PDB entry 7AHD | electron microscopy, 3.40 A resolution | chains C and B of the 4 polymer chains in the assembly

# Chain C
Molecule: ABC-type proline/glycine betaine transport system ATPase component
From: Lactococcus lactis subsp. lactis
UniProtKB: A0A0R2NIU5 (A0A0R2NIU5_LACLL); residues 3-408 here = UniProt positions 3-408
Sequence (408 residues; row label = number of the first residue in the row):
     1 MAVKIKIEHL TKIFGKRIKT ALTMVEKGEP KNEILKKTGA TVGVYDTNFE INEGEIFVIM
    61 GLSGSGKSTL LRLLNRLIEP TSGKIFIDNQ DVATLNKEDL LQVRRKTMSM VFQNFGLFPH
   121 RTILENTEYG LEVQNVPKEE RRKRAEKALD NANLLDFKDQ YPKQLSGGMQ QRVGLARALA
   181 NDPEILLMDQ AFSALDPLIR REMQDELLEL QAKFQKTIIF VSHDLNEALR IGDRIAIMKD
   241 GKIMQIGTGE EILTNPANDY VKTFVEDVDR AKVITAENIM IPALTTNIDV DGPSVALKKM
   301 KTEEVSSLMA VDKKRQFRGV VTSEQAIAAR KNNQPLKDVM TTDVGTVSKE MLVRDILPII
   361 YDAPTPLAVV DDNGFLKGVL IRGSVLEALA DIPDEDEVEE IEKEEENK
Not modelled in the structure: 1-2, 263-408
Sequence notes: initiating methionine (1); expression tag (2); engineered mutation Gln-190 (Glu in A0A0R2NIU5)
Ligand contacts:
  - ATP (adenosine-5'-triphosphate), molecule 1: Phe-14, Lys-31, Thr-41, Gly-43, Leu-62, Ser-63, Gly-64, Ser-65, Gly-66, Lys-67, Ser-68, Thr-69, Arg-72, Gln-113, Gln-190, His-223
  - ATP, molecule 2: Phe-157, Gln-160, Lys-163, Gln-164, Leu-165, Ser-166, Gly-167, Gly-168, Met-169, Ala-194
From the paper describing this entry:
  - mutagenesis - E190Q: abolished catalytic activity on ATP

# Chain B
Molecule: ABC transporter permease subunit
From: Lactococcus lactis subsp. lactis
UniProtKB: A0A0V8ETW8 (A0A0V8ETW8_LACLL); residue numbers follow UniProt; this construct covers 1-573
Sequence (585 residues; numbered 1 to 585; the number before each row is that of its first residue):
     1 MIDLAIGQVP IANWVSSATD WITSTFSSGF DVIQKSGTVL MNGITGALTA VPFWLMIAVV
    61 TILAILVSGK KIAFPLFTFI GLSLIANQGL WSDLMSTITL VLLSSLLSII IGVPLGIWMA
   121 KSDLVAKIVQ PILDFMQTMP GFVYLIPAVA FFGIGVVPGV FASVIFALPP TVRMTNLGIR
   181 QVSTELVEAA DSFGSTARQK LFKLEFPLAK GTIMAGVNQT IMLALSMVVI ASMIGAPGLG
   241 RGVLAAVQSA DIGKGFVSGI SLVILAIIID RFTQKLNVSP LEKQGNPTVK KWKRGIALVS
   301 LLALIIGAFS GMSFGKTASD KKVDLVYMNW DSEVASINVL TQAMKEHGFD VKTTALDNAV
   361 AWQTVANGQA DGMVSAWLPN THKTQWQKYG KSVDLLGPNL KGAKVGFVVP SYMNVNSIED
   421 LTNQANKTIT GIEPGAGVMA ASEKTLNSYD NLKDWKLVPS SSGAMTVALG EAIKQHKDIV
   481 ITGWSPHWMF NKYDLKYLAD PKGTMGTSEN INTIVRKGLK KENPEAYKVL DKFNWTTKDM
   541 EAVMLDIQNG KTPEEAAKNW IKDHQKEVDK WFKGSIEGRH HHHHH
Not modelled in the structure: 1-6, 279-288, 311-585
Sequence notes: expression tag (574-585)
Ligand contacts: trimethyl glycine (BET): Phe-166, Ser-226, Met-227, Val-229, Ile-230

# Chain C / chain B interface
Contacting residue pairs - 35 pairs, chain C then chain B:
  Arg-72(C) / Glu-188(B)  salt bridge
  Asn-75(C) / Ser-192(B)  hydrogen bond
  Leu-77(C) / Glu-188(B)
  Leu-77(C) / Asp-191(B)
  Leu-77(C) / Ser-192(B)
  Leu-101(C) / Gly-194(B)
  Leu-101(C) / Thr-196(B)
  Arg-104(C) / Asp-191(B)
  Arg-104(C) / Ser-192(B)
  Arg-104(C) / Gly-194(B)
  Arg-105(C) / Phe-193(B)
  Arg-105(C) / Gly-194(B)  hydrogen bond (side chain-backbone)
  Arg-105(C) / Gln-199(B)
  Met-110(C) / Ser-192(B)
  Met-110(C) / Phe-193(B)
  Phe-112(C) / Glu-185(B)
  Phe-112(C) / Ala-189(B)  hydrophobic
  Phe-112(C) / Ser-192(B)
  Asn-114(C) / Glu-185(B)  hydrogen bond
  Gly-116(C) / Glu-185(B)
  Gly-116(C) / Ala-189(B)
  Leu-117(C) / Leu-186(B)
  Phe-118(C) / Leu-186(B)
  Phe-118(C) / Leu-204(B)  hydrophobic
  His-120(C) / Lys-203(B)  hydrogen bond (side chain-backbone)
  His-120(C) / Pro-207(B)
  His-120(C) / Leu-208(B)
  Tyr-129(C) / Ala-190(B)
  Tyr-129(C) / Ser-195(B)  hydrogen bond
  Tyr-129(C) / Lys-203(B)
  Glu-132(C) / Lys-203(B)
  Val-133(C) / Phe-193(B)
  Val-133(C) / Gly-194(B)
  Val-133(C) / Gln-199(B)  hydrogen bond (backbone-side chain)
  Arg-177(C) / Phe-193(B)
Other interface residues (no listed pair), chain C (22 interface residues in all): Met-108, Ser-109, Pro-119, Arg-121, Gly-130
Other interface residues (no listed pair), chain B (17 interface residues in all): Lys-200

# Overview
Chain C and chain B form an interface of 22 and 17 residues respectively, with 6 hydrogen bonds and 1 salt
bridge. Among the polar pairs are Arg-72(C)/Glu-188(B), Asn-75(C)/Ser-192(B) and Arg-105(C)/Gly-194(B). Chain
C binds ATP. Ligands of chain B: trimethyl glycine. The paper reports that E190Q of chain C abolishes
catalytic activity on ATP.
Chain C is ABC-type proline/glycine betaine transport system ATPase component and chain B is ABC transporter
permease subunit, both from Lactococcus lactis subsp. lactis; the structure, OpuA (E190Q) occluded, was
determined by electron microscopy, deposited together with 7AHC, 7AHE and 7AHH.
